1CDL - chains A and E; structure by X-ray diffraction, 2.00 A resolution.

# Chain A
Name: Calmodulin
Source organism: Homo sapiens
UniProt: P62158 (CALM_HUMAN); numbering as in UniProt (aligned over 1-147)
Sequence (147 residues; each row starts with the number of its first residue):
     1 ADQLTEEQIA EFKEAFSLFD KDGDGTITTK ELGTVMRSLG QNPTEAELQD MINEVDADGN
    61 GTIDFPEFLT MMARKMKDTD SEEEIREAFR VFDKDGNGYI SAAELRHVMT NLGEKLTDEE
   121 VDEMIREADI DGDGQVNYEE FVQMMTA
Disordered / not traced: 1-4, 147
Metal / ion sites: Ca2+ site 1: Asp-20, Asp-22, Asp-24, Thr-26, Glu-31; Ca2+ site 2: Asp-56, Asp-58, Asn-60, Thr-62, Glu-67; Ca2+ site 3: Asp-93, Asp-95, Asn-97, Tyr-99, Glu-104; Ca2+ site 4: Asp-129, Asp-131, Asp-133, Gln-135, Glu-140

# Chain E
Name: Calcium/calmodulin-dependent protein kinase type II alpha chain
UniProt: P11799 (MYLK_CHICK); residues 796-815 here correspond to UniProt positions 1730-1749 (UniProt number = residue number + 934)
Sequence (20 residues; numbered 796 to 815; the number before each row is that of its first residue):
   796 ARRKWQKTGH AVRAIGRLSS
Disordered / not traced: 796
Curated features (UniProtKB/Swiss-Prot):
  - region: Ala-796 to Ser-815 (Calmodulin recognition (RS20) region)

# How chain A and chain E interact
Contacting residue pairs (51):
  Glu-7(A) with Arg-798(E), salt bridge
  Glu-11(A) with Gln-801(E); His-805(E), salt bridge
  Phe-12(A) with His-805(E)
  Glu-14(A) with Lys-802(E)
  Ala-15(A) with Lys-802(E); His-805(E)
  Leu-18(A) with Lys-802(E); Ala-806(E), hydrophobic
  Phe-19(A) with Ala-806(E); Ala-809(E), hydrophobic
  Leu-32(A) with Leu-813(E), hydrophobic
  Met-36(A) with Ile-810(E), hydrophobic; Ser-814(E)
  Leu-39(A) with Ile-810(E), hydrophobic
  Met-51(A) with Leu-813(E)
  Glu-54(A) with Ser-815(E)
  Val-55(A) with Leu-813(E), hydrophobic
  Phe-68(A) with Ala-809(E), hydrophobic
  Met-71(A) with Arg-812(E), hydrogen bond (backbone-side chain); Leu-813(E), hydrophobic
  Met-72(A) with His-805(E); Arg-808(E); Ala-809(E), hydrophobic; Arg-812(E)
  Arg-74(A) with Arg-812(E), hydrogen bond (backbone-side chain)
  Met-76(A) with Arg-812(E)
  Glu-84(A) with Arg-808(E), salt bridge; Arg-812(E), salt bridge
  Ala-88(A) with Val-807(E), hydrophobic
  Val-91(A) with Val-807(E), hydrophobic
  Phe-92(A) with Thr-803(E)
  Leu-105(A) with Trp-800(E), hydrophobic
  Met-109(A) with Lys-799(E); Thr-803(E), hydrogen bond
  Leu-112(A) with Thr-803(E)
  Glu-114(A) with Lys-799(E), salt bridge; Lys-802(E), salt bridge
  Leu-116(A) with Lys-799(E)
  Met-124(A) with Lys-799(E); Trp-800(E), hydrogen bond (backbone-side chain)
  Glu-127(A) with Arg-797(E)
  Ala-128(A) with Arg-797(E); Trp-800(E), hydrophobic
  Met-144(A) with Arg-797(E); Trp-800(E), hydrophobic; Gln-801(E), hydrogen bond (backbone-side chain)
  Met-145(A) with Gln-801(E); Gly-804(E); Arg-808(E)
  Thr-146(A) with Gln-801(E), hydrogen bond (backbone-side chain)
Interface residues without a listed pair, chain A (42 interface residues in all): Val-35, Gln-41, Ile-85, Val-108, Lys-115, Glu-120, Ile-125, Val-136, Phe-141

# Summary
Chain A and chain E form an interface of 42 and 18 residues respectively; the contacts include 6 hydrogen
bonds and 6 salt bridges. Polar pairs include Glu-7(A)/Arg-798(E), Glu-11(A)/His-805(E) and
Glu-84(A)/Arg-808(E). Asp-20(A), Asp-22(A), Asp-24(A), Thr-26(A) and Glu-31(A) form the Ca2+ site 1.
Here chain A is Calmodulin (Homo sapiens) and chain E is Calcium/calmodulin-dependent protein kinase type II
alpha chain. Entry 1CDL (Target enzyme recognition by calmodulin: 2.4 angstroms structure of a
calmodulin-peptide complex) was determined by X-ray diffraction.
